Entry 6OW4 (X-ray diffraction, 1.99 A resolution); this record covers chains A and F of the 4 polymer chains in the assembly.

# Chain A (and F)
Name: Oxidoreductase, short chain dehydrogenase/reductase family protein
Source organism: Bifidobacterium adolescentis L2-32
Notes: chain F of this document is another copy of the same molecule, construct and numbering; everything in this record applies to it too
UniProt: A7A7R9 (A7A7R9_BIFAD); numbering as in UniProt (aligned over 1-294)
Sequence (294 residues; numbered 1 to 294; the number before each row is that of its first residue):
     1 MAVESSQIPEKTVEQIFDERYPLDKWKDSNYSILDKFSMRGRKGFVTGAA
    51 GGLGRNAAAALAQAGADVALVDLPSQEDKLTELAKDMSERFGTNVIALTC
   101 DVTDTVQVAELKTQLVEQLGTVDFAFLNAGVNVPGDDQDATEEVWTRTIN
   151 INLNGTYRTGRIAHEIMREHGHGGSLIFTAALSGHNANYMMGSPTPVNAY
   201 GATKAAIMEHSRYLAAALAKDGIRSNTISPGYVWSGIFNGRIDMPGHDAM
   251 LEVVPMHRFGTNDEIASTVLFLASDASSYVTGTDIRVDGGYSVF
Unresolved in the structure: 1-16 (chain F: 1-10)
Construct notes: conflict A181 (Ser in A7A7R9)
Small-molecule neighbours: NAD (nicotinamide-adenine-dinucleotide): G48, A50, G51, G52, L53, D72, L73, C100, D101, V102, T103, N128, A129, G130, V131, I151, T179, A180, A181, Y200, K204, P230, G231, Y232, V233, S235, I237, F238
From the paper describing this entry:
  - binding site for NAD: G48, D72, C100, D101, V102, N128, G130, V131, T179, Y200, K204, G231, V233, S235, I237, F238
  - conformationally variable residues (helix shift, loop rearrangement, order/disorder transition): D101, Y200, S235 to P245
  - catalytic residues: Y200 (proposed by the authors, not directly observed)
  - mutagenesis - Y200A: abolished catalytic activity
  - mutagenesis - S183A: decreased catalytic activity
  - mutagenesis - Y200A: abolished binding to NADH

# Chain A / chain F interface
Contacting residue pairs (76):
  T105(A) with E142(F)
  D137(A) with Y213(F)
  Q138(A) with H164(F); R168(F); Y213(F); A217(F); L218(F)
  D139(A) with R168(F), salt bridge
  A140(A) with Y157(F), hydrogen bond (backbone-side chain); R161(F)
  T141(A) with Y157(F), hydrogen bond (backbone-side chain)
  E142(A) with Y157(F); R158(F), salt bridge; R161(F), salt bridge
  W145(A) with L153(F), hydrophobic; N154(F), hydrogen bond; Y157(F); H210(F)
  T146(A) with N154(F)
  I149(A) with I149(F), hydrophobic; L153(F), hydrophobic; N154(F)
  L153(A) with W145(F), hydrophobic; L153(F), hydrophobic
  N154(A) with W145(F), hydrogen bond; T146(F); I149(F)
  Y157(A) with A140(F), hydrogen bond (side chain-backbone); T141(F), hydrogen bond (side chain-backbone); E142(F), hydrogen bond (side chain-backbone); W145(F), hydrophobic
  R158(A) with E142(F), salt bridge
  R161(A) with A140(F); E142(F), salt bridge
  H164(A) with Q138(F)
  R168(A) with Q138(F); D139(F), salt bridge
  S183(A) with E209(F)
  G184(A) with E209(F)
  H185(A) with E209(F); R212(F), hydrogen bond (backbone-side chain)
  N186(A) with E209(F); R212(F), hydrogen bond
  A187(A) with E209(F)
  P194(A) with A216(F), hydrophobic
  T195(A) with Y213(F)
  P196(A) with Y213(F)
  V197(A) with Y213(F)
  N198(A) with H210(F), hydrogen bond; Y213(F)
  G201(A) with E209(F)
  A202(A) with A206(F)
  A205(A) with A205(F); E209(F)
  A206(A) with A202(F); A206(F), hydrophobic
  E209(A) with S183(F); G184(F); H185(F); N186(F), hydrogen bond (side chain-backbone); A187(F); G201(F); A205(F)
  H210(A) with W145(F); N198(F), hydrogen bond
  R212(A) with H185(F), hydrogen bond (side chain-backbone); N186(F)
  Y213(A) with D137(F); Q138(F), hydrogen bond; P194(F), hydrophobic; T195(F); N198(F)
  A217(A) with Q138(F); P194(F), hydrophobic
  L218(A) with Q138(F)
  K220(A) with S193(F), hydrogen bond
Also at the interface, not in a pair above, chain A (41 interface residues in all): D136, L214, A216
Also at the interface, not in a pair above, chain F (41 interface residues in all): T105, D136, P196, V197, L214

# Overview
Chain A and chain F each contribute 41 residues to their interface, with 15 hydrogen bonds and 6 salt bridges.
Polar pairs include D139(A)-R168(F), E142(A)-R158(F) and E142(A)-R161(F). Bound to chain A: NAD. The paper
reports the catalytic residue Y200(A); Y200A of chain A abolishes catalytic activity.
Both chains are Oxidoreductase, short chain dehydrogenase/reductase family protein (Bifidobacterium
adolescentis L2-32). Entry 6OW4 (Structure of the NADH-bound form of 20beta-Hydroxysteroid Dehydrogenase from
Bifidobacterium adolescentis strain L2-32) was determined by X-ray diffraction, deposited together with 6M9U.
